Entry 4YO5 (X-ray diffraction, 3.35 A resolution); this record covers chains C and G of the 12 polymer chains in the assembly.

== Chain C (and G) ==
Protein: TssA
From: Escherichia coli 042
Notes: chain G of this document is another copy of the same molecule, construct and numbering; everything in this record applies to it too
UniProt: B7LFT5 (B7LFT5_ECO55); residues 401-529 here = UniProt positions 401-529
Sequence (131 residues; numbered 399 to 529; the number before each row is that of its first residue):
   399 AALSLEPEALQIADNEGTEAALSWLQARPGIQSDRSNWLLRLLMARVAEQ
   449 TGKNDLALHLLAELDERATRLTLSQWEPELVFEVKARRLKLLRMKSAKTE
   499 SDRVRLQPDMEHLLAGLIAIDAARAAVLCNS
Differences from the reference sequence: expression tag (399-400)
Modified / non-standard residues: Mse442 (selenomethionine; parent Met); Mse492 (selenomethionine; parent Met); Mse508 (selenomethionine; parent Met)

== Chain C / chain G interface ==
Pairs across the interface - 23 pairs, chain C then chain G:
  Glu417(C) - Ala521(G)
  Glu417(C) - Val525(G)
  Leu420(C) - Ala520(G)
  Leu420(C) - Ala521(G)  hydrophobic
  Ser421(C) - Ala521(G)
  Gln424(C) - Asp519(G)
  Gln424(C) - Ala520(G)
  Gln424(C) - Ala521(G)  hydrogen bond (side chain-backbone)
  Arg439(C) - Ile516(G)  hydrogen bond (side chain-backbone)
  Arg439(C) - Ala517(G)
  Arg439(C) - Ala520(G)
  Mse442(C) - Ala520(G)  hydrophobic
  Asp453(C) - Cys527(G)
  Leu454(C) - Ile516(G)  hydrophobic
  Leu454(C) - Ala524(G)  hydrophobic
  Leu454(C) - Cys527(G)  hydrophobic
  His457(C) - Glu509(G)
  His457(C) - Leu512(G)
  His457(C) - Ala513(G)
  His457(C) - Ile516(G)
  Leu458(C) - Ile516(G)  hydrophobic
  Glu461(C) - Ile516(G)
  Glu461(C) - Ala517(G)

== In short ==
Chain C and chain G each contribute 11 residues to their interface; the contacts include 2 hydrogen bonds.
Polar pairs include Gln424(C)-Ala521(G) and Arg439(C)-Ile516(G).
Both chains are TssA (Escherichia coli 042). Entry 4YO5 (EAEC T6SS TssA-Cterminus) was determined by X-ray
diffraction.
